7U0J - chains C and J of the 12 polymer chains in the assembly; structure by electron microscopy, 2.70 A resolution.

# Chain C
Molecule: Histone H2A type 2-C
Source organism: Homo sapiens
UniProtKB: Q16777 (H2A2C_HUMAN); residues 0-128 here correspond to UniProt positions 1-129 (UniProt number = residue number + 1)
Sequence (129 residues; each row starts with the number of its first residue; numbering starts at 0):
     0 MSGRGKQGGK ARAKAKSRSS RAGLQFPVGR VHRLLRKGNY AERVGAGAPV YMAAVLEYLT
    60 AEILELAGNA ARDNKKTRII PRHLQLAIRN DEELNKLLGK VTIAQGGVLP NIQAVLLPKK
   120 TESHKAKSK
Unresolved in the structure: 0-11, 119-128
Curated features (UniProtKB/Swiss-Prot):
  - modified residue: Ser-1 (N-acetylserine), Arg-3 (Citrulline), Lys-5 (N6-(2-hydroxyisobutyryl)lysine), Lys-9 (N6-(2-hydroxyisobutyryl)lysine), Lys-13 (N6-(beta-hydroxybutyryl)lysine), Lys-36 (N6-(2-hydroxyisobutyryl)lysine), Lys-74 (N6-(2-hydroxyisobutyryl)lysine), Lys-75 (N6-(2-hydroxyisobutyryl)lysine), Lys-95 (N6-(2-hydroxyisobutyryl)lysine), Lys-99 (N6-glutaryllysine), Gln-104 (N5-methylglutamine), Lys-118 (N6-(2-hydroxyisobutyryl)lysine), Lys-119 (N6-crotonyllysine), Thr-120 (Phosphothreonine), Ser-122 (Phosphoserine), Lys-124 (N6-crotonyllysine)
  - cross-link (Glycyl lysine isopeptide (Lys-Gly)): Lys-13 (interchain with G-Cter in ubiquitin), Lys-15 (interchain with G-Cter in ubiquitin), Lys-119 (interchain with G-Cter in ubiquitin)

# Chain J
Molecule: 162-nt DNA strand
Sequence (162 nucleotides; each row starts with the number of its first residue):
     1 TGTCTTTATT CACAAGCTTG CACAATCCCT GCTGGACAAT TCTGAGTGAT GGCAGCTCCC
    61 ACCTTTCCTT CTTCCTTCAC TTAGACTACA TTTATTCAGC ATCTGTATTG TTGGAGTAAG
   121 TTCCATGTTA ATACTCACCA CTGAGGATAT GTTAATACCA CT
Unresolved in the structure: 1-3, 153-162

# How chain C and chain J interact
Contacting residue pairs (12):
  Arg-29(C) with DG127(J), hydrogen bond to the phosphate; DT128(J), salt bridge to the phosphate
  Arg-42(C) with DT117(J), hydrogen bond to the sugar; DA118(J), phosphate contact
  Val-43(C) with DT117(J), sugar contact; DA118(J), hydrogen bond to the phosphate
  Gly-44(C) with DT117(J), phosphate contact
  Ala-45(C) with DT117(J), phosphate contact
  Lys-75(C) with DA137(J), phosphate contact
  Thr-76(C) with DA137(J), hydrogen bond to the phosphate
  Arg-77(C) with DC136(J), hydrogen bond to the sugar; DA137(J), hydrogen bond to the phosphate
Interface residues without a listed pair, chain C (10 interface residues in all): Lys-13, His-31
Interface residues without a listed pair, chain J (9 interface residues in all): DG116, DA125, DC138

# In short
Chain C and chain J form an interface of 10 and 9 residues respectively; the contacts include 6 hydrogen bonds
and 1 salt bridge. Among the polar pairs are Arg-42(C)/DT117(J), Arg-77(C)/DC136(J) and Arg-29(C)/DG127(J).
Here chain C is Histone H2A type 2-C (Homo sapiens) and chain J is a 162-nt DNA strand. Entry 7U0J (Structure
of 162bp LIN28b nucleosome) was determined by electron microscopy together with 7U0G, 7U0I, 8DK5, 8SPS and
8SPU from the same study.
